Entry 2POV (X-ray diffraction, 1.60 A resolution); this record covers chain A.

# Chain A
Protein: Carbonic anhydrase 2
Organism: Homo sapiens
Notes: EC 4.2.1.1
Reference sequence: P00918 (CAH2_HUMAN); residue numbers follow UniProt; this construct covers 1-125, 127-259
Sequence (259 residues; row label = number of the first residue in the row; note: 1 number in that range is skipped by the numbering (no residue carries it; nothing is unmodelled there)):
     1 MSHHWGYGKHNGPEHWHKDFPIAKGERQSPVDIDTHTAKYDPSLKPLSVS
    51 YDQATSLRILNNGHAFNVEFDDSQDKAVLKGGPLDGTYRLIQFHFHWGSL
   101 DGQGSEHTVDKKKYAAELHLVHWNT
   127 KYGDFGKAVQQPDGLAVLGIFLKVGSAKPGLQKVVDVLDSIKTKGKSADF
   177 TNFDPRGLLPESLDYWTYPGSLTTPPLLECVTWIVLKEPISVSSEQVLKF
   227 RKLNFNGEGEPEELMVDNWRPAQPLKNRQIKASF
Unresolved in the structure: 1-2
UniProt features mapped onto this chain:
  - active site: His64 (Proton donor/acceptor)
  - binding site (Zn(2+)): His94, His96, His119
  - site: Tyr7 (Fine-tunes the proton-transfer properties of H-64), Asn62 (Fine-tunes the proton-transfer properties of H-64), Asn67 (Fine-tunes the proton-transfer properties of H-64), Gln92 (Involved in the binding of some activators, including histamine and L-histidine)
  - modified residue: Ser2 (N-acetylserine)
  - natural variant: Lys18 (K18E: In Jogjakarta), Gln92 (Q92P: In OPTB3), His94 (H94Y: In OPTB3 loss of activity), His107 (H107Y: In OPTB3)
  - mutagenesis: Trp5 (W5A: Impaired activity, not rescued by 4-methylimidazole (4-MI); when associated with W-64), Tyr7 (Y7F: Enhanced activity; Y7H: Reduced proton transfer rate), Asn62 (N62A: Reduced activity; N62D: Strongly reduced activity; N62H: Reduced proton transfer; when associated with A-64; N62L: Reduced activity; N62T: Reduced activity; N62V: Reduced activity), His64 (H64A: Reduced CO(2) hydrase activity, rescued by 4-methylimidazole (4-MI). Reduced proton transfer; when associated with H-62. Enhanced proton transfer; when associated with H-67 ...), Ala65 (A65F: Reduced activity; A65S: 2-fold decrease in enzyme efficiency, as determined by kcat/KM ratio, and efficiently inhibited by chlorzolamide; when associated with Q-67), Asn67 (N67H: Enhanced proton transfer; when associated with A-64; N67L: Reduced activity ...), His94 (H94C/D/E/N/Q: Strongly reduced CO(2) hydrase and p-nitrophenyl acetate esterase activities, impaired stability of zinc binding), Glu106 (E106A/Q: Strongly reduced CO(2) hydrase activity; E106D: Normal CO(2) hydrase activity), Glu117 (E117Q: Strongly reduced activity and sulfonamide affinity), His119 (H119D/N/Q: Reduced activity; H119E: Strongly reduced activity), Val121 (V121A/G/I/L/S: Reduced CO(2) hydrase and p-nitrophenyl acetate esterase activities; V121K/R: Strongly reduced CO(2) hydrase and p-nitrophenyl acetate esterase activities), Thr199 (T199H: Higher affinity for bicarbonate. Enhanced proton transfer capacity; when associated with A-64; T199S: Enhanced p-nitrophenyl acetate esterase activity, but normal CO(2) hydrase activity), 1 further mutagenesis entry in UniProt
Ion coordination: Zn2+: His94, His96, His119 (together with 4-amino-6-chlorobenzene-1,3-disulfonamide)
Residues lining bound ligands: 4-amino-6-chlorobenzene-1,3-disulfonamide (I7B): Asn62, His64, Asn67, Gln92, His94, His96, Glu106, His119, Val121, Phe131, Leu141, Val143, Ser197, Leu198, Thr199, Thr200, Val207, Trp209

# In short
Chain A binds 4-amino-6-chlorobenzene-1,3-disulfonamide. The Zn2+ site is built by His94, His96 and His119.
From UniProt: active-site residue His64, 3 Zn2+-binding residues and 13 mutagenesis sites.
Chain A is Carbonic anhydrase 2 (Homo sapiens); the structure, The crystal structure of the human carbonic
anhydrase II in complex with 4-amino-6-chloro-benzene-1,3-disulfonamide, was determined by X-ray diffraction
together with 2POU and 2POW from the same study.
